Entry 1CLS (X-ray diffraction, 1.90 A resolution); this record covers chains C and D of the 4 polymer chains in the assembly.

[Chain C]
Name: Hemoglobin
Organism: Homo sapiens
Reference sequence: P69905 (HBA_HUMAN); numbering as in UniProt (aligned over 1-141)
Amino-acid sequence (141 residues; row label = number of the first residue in the row):
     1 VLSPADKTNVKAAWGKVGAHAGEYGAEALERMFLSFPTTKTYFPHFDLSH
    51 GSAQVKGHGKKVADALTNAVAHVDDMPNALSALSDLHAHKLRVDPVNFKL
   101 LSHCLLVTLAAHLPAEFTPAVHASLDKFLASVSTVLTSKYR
Ion coordination: heme Fe: His87 (together with oxygen atom)
Residues lining bound ligands:
  - heme (HEM): Met32, Thr39, Tyr42, Phe43, His45, Phe46, His58, Lys61, Val62, Ala65, Leu66, Leu83, Leu86, His87, Leu91, Val93, Asn97, Phe98, Leu101, Leu105, Val132, Leu136
  - oxygen atom (O): His58, Val62, His87
Swiss-Prot annotation at these positions:
  - site: Lys61 (Not glycated)
  - natural variant: Asp6 (A6D: In J-Toronto; this construct carries the variant), Ala13 (A13D: In J-Paris 1/J-Aljezur), Glu27 (A27E: In Shenyang; this construct carries the variant), Lys61 (K61N: In Zambia; deletion: In Clinic), Asp64 (A64D: In Pontoise; this construct carries the variant), Asp75 (D75A: In Lille; D75G: In Chapel Hill; D75N: In G-Pest), Ala111 (A111D: In Petah Tikva)

[Chain D]
Name: Hemoglobin
Organism: Homo sapiens
Reference sequence: P68871 (HBB_HUMAN); residue numbers follow UniProt; this construct covers 1-146
Amino-acid sequence (146 residues; numbered 1 to 146; the number before each row is that of its first residue):
     1 VHLTPEEKSAVTALWGKVNVDEVGGEALGRLLVVYPWTQRFFESFGDLST
    51 PDAVMGNPKVKAHGKKVLGAFSDGLAHLDNLKGTFATLSELHCDKLHVDP
   101 ENFRLLGNVLVCVLAHHFGKEFTPPVQAAYQKVVAGVANALAHKYH
Covalently attached groups: sebacic acid (DEC) linked to Lys82
Ion coordination: heme Fe near His92 (its only coordinating residue here)
Residues lining bound ligands: heme (HEM): Leu31, Thr38, Phe41, Phe42, Phe45, His63, Lys66, Val67, Ala70, Phe71, Phe85, Leu88, His92, Leu96, Val98, Asn102, Phe103, Leu106, Leu141
Swiss-Prot annotation at these positions:
  - natural variant: Leu3 (H3L: In Graz; this construct carries the variant), Glu7 (E7A: In G-Makassar; E7K: In Hb C; E7Q: In Machida; E7V: In SKCA), Lys8 (E8K: In G-Siriraj; this construct carries the variant), Val11 (A11V: In Iraq-Halabja; this construct carries the variant), Gly16 (W16G: In Randwick; this construct carries the variant), Val23 (E23V: In D-Granada; this construct carries the variant), Gly24 (V24G: In Miyashiro; this construct carries the variant), Gly25 (G25D: In Moscva; G25R: In Riverdale-Bronx; G25V: In Savannah), Leu32 (L32P: In Yokohama), Val33 (L33V: In Muscat; this construct carries the variant), Arg40 (Q40R: In Tianshui; this construct carries the variant), Phe42 (F42Y: In Mequon; deletion: In Bruxelles), 11 further natural variant entries in UniProt

[Interface between chain C and chain D]
Contacting residue pairs - 40 pairs, chain C then chain D:
  Glu30(C) with Pro124(D)
  Arg31(C) with Phe122(D), hydrogen bond (side chain-backbone); Thr123(D); Pro124(D); Gln127(D), hydrogen bond
  Leu34(C) with Pro124(D); Pro125(D); Ala128(D)
  Ser35(C) with Gln127(D); Ala128(D); Gln131(D)
  Phe36(C) with Gln131(D)
  His103(C) with Asn108(D); Val111(D); Gln131(D), hydrogen bond
  Cys104(C) with Gln127(D)
  Val107(C) with Val111(D), hydrophobic; Ala115(D); Gln127(D)
  Ala110(C) with Cys112(D); Ala115(D), hydrophobic; His116(D)
  Ala111(C) with Ala115(D); Gly119(D); Lys120(D)
  Leu113(C) with His116(D)
  Pro114(C) with His116(D), hydrogen bond (backbone-side chain)
  Phe117(C) with Arg30(D), hydrogen bond (backbone-side chain); His116(D), hydrogen bond (backbone-side chain)
  Thr118(C) with Arg30(D), hydrogen bond (backbone-side chain)
  Pro119(C) with Glu26(D); Arg30(D); Val33(D); Met55(D), hydrophobic
  His122(C) with Arg30(D); Val34(D); Cys112(D)
  Ala123(C) with Val34(D), hydrophobic
  Asp126(C) with Val34(D); Tyr35(D), hydrogen bond
Interface residues without a listed pair, chain C (22 interface residues in all): Glu27, Lys99, Leu106, Ala120
Interface residues without a listed pair, chain D (22 interface residues in all): Pro51, Val109

[In short]
The chain C/chain D interface involves 22 residues from each chain; the contacts include 8 hydrogen bonds.
Polar contacts include Arg31(C)-Phe122(D), Arg31(C)-Gln127(D) and His103(C)-Gln131(D). Ligands of chain C:
heme and oxygen atom. Ligands of chain D: heme. Sebacic acid is covalently linked to Lys82(D).
Here chain C is Hemoglobin and chain D is Hemoglobin, both from Homo sapiens. Entry 1CLS (Cross-linked human
hemoglobin deoxy) was determined by X-ray diffraction.
